8U7U - chains F and G of the 28 polymer chains in the assembly; structure by electron microscopy, 2.16 A resolution.

== Chain F ==
Protein: Proteasome subunit alpha type-6
Source organism: Saccharomyces cerevisiae S288C
Notes: EC 3.4.25.1
Reference sequence: P40302 (PSA6_YEAST); residues 1-234 here = UniProt positions 1-234
Sequence (234 residues; numbered 1 to 234; the number before each row is that of its first residue):
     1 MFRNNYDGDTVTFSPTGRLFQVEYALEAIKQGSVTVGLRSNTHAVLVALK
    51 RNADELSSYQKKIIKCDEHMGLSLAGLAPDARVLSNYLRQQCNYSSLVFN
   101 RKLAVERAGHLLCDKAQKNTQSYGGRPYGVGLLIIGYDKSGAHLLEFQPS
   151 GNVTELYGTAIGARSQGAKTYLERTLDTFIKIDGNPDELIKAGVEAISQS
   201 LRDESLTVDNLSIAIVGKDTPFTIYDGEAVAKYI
Unresolved in the structure: 1-3
UniProt features mapped onto this chain:
  - modified residue: Ser14 (Phosphoserine)
  - cross-link: Lys191 (Glycyl lysine isopeptide (Lys-Gly) (interchain with G-Cter in ubiquitin))

== Chain G ==
Protein: Proteasome subunit alpha type-7
Source organism: Saccharomyces cerevisiae S288C
Notes: EC 3.4.25.1
Reference sequence: P21242 (PSA7_YEAST); numbering as in UniProt (aligned over 1-288)
Sequence (288 residues; numbered 1 to 288; the number before each row is that of its first residue):
     1 MTSIGTGYDLSNSVFSPDGRNFQVEYAVKAVENGTTSIGIKCNDGVVFAV
    51 EKLITSKLLVPQKNVKIQVVDRHIGCVYSGLIPDGRHLVNRGREEAASFK
   101 KLYKTPIPIPAFADRLGQYVQAHTLYNSVRPFGVSTIFGGVDKNGAHLYM
   151 LEPSGSYWGYKGAATGKGRQSAKAELEKLVDHHPEGLSAREAVKQAAKII
   201 YLAHEDNKEKDFELEISWCSLSETNGLHKFVKGDLLQEAIDFAQKEINGD
   251 DDEDEDDSDNVMSSDDENAPVATNANATTDQEGDIHLE
Unresolved in the structure: 1-4, 249-288
UniProt features mapped onto this chain:
  - modified residue: Thr2 (N-acetylthreonine)

== Interface between chain F and chain G ==
Pairs across the interface - 62 pairs, chain F then chain G:
  Asn5(F) - Leu10(G)
  Tyr6(F) - Asp9(G)  hydrogen bond
  Tyr6(F) - Leu10(G)  hydrophobic
  Thr10(F) - Arg130(G)
  Val11(F) - Gln23(G)
  Val11(F) - Asn127(G)
  Val11(F) - Ser128(G)
  Val11(F) - Arg130(G)
  Thr12(F) - Leu10(G)
  Thr12(F) - Gln23(G)
  Phe13(F) - Gln23(G)  hydrogen bond (backbone-side chain)
  Phe13(F) - Tyr26(G)
  Phe13(F) - Ala27(G)  hydrophobic
  Phe13(F) - Ala30(G)  hydrophobic
  Phe13(F) - Arg130(G)
  Phe13(F) - Pro131(G)
  Ser14(F) - Tyr26(G)
  Pro15(F) - Tyr26(G)  hydrophobic
  Pro15(F) - Lys29(G)
  Thr16(F) - Lys29(G)
  Gly17(F) - Tyr26(G)
  Gly17(F) - Ala30(G)
  Leu19(F) - Leu81(G)  hydrophobic
  Leu19(F) - Arg130(G)
  Arg39(F) - Val60(G)
  Glu106(F) - Lys63(G)  salt bridge
  His110(F) - Arg86(G)  hydrogen bond
  Cys113(F) - Arg86(G)
  Asp114(F) - Arg86(G)  salt bridge
  Asp114(F) - Asn90(G)  hydrogen bond
  Gln117(F) - Pro83(G)
  Gln117(F) - Asp84(G)  hydrogen bond
  Gln117(F) - His87(G)
  Lys118(F) - His87(G)  hydrogen bond
  Thr120(F) - Arg130(G)  hydrogen bond (backbone-side chain)
  Gln121(F) - His123(G)
  Gln121(F) - Val129(G)
  Gln121(F) - Arg130(G)  hydrogen bond
  Gln121(F) - Pro131(G)
  Ser122(F) - Ser128(G)
  Tyr123(F) - Ser128(G)  hydrogen bond (backbone-backbone)
  Ser150(F) - Pro83(G)
  Gly151(F) - Pro83(G)
  Thr154(F) - Leu59(G)
  Thr154(F) - Asn64(G)
  Glu155(F) - Leu59(G)
  Glu155(F) - Val60(G)  hydrogen bond (backbone-backbone)
  Glu155(F) - Lys63(G)  salt bridge
  Glu155(F) - Asn64(G)  hydrogen bond (backbone-side chain)
  Leu156(F) - Leu58(G)
  Leu156(F) - Leu59(G)  hydrophobic
  Leu156(F) - Val60(G)
  Tyr157(F) - Leu58(G)  hydrogen bond (backbone-backbone)
  Tyr157(F) - Val60(G)
  Tyr157(F) - Pro61(G)
  Gly158(F) - Leu58(G)
  Lys169(F) - Leu58(G)
  Leu172(F) - Leu58(G)
  Glu173(F) - Ser56(G)
  Glu173(F) - Lys57(G)  hydrogen bond (side chain-backbone)
  Glu173(F) - Leu58(G)
  Leu176(F) - Lys57(G)
Interface residues without a listed pair, chain F (38 interface residues in all): His143, Asn152, Val153, Asp177, Phe179
Interface residues without a listed pair, chain G (30 interface residues in all): Ile82, Phe132, Gly133

== Summary ==
Chain F and chain G form an interface of 38 and 30 residues respectively, with 13 hydrogen bonds and 3 salt
bridges. Polar pairs include Glu106(F)-Lys63(G), Asp114(F)-Arg86(G) and Glu155(F)-Lys63(G).
Here chain F is Proteasome subunit alpha type-6 and chain G is Proteasome subunit alpha type-7, both from
Saccharomyces cerevisiae S288C. Entry 8U7U (Proteasome 20S Core Particle from Beta 3 D205 deletion) was
determined by electron microscopy (same publication as 8U6Y).
